PDB entry 6FVX | electron microscopy, 4.90 A resolution (low resolution: residue-level contacts below are approximate; hydrogen-bond / salt-bridge calls are withheld) | chains H and I of the 47 polymer chains in the assembly

# Chain H
Name: 26S proteasome regulatory subunit 7 homolog
From: Saccharomyces cerevisiae (strain ATCC 204508 / S288c)
UniProt: P33299 (PRS7_YEAST); numbering as in UniProt (aligned over 42-467)
Chain sequence (426 residues; row label = number of the first residue in the row):
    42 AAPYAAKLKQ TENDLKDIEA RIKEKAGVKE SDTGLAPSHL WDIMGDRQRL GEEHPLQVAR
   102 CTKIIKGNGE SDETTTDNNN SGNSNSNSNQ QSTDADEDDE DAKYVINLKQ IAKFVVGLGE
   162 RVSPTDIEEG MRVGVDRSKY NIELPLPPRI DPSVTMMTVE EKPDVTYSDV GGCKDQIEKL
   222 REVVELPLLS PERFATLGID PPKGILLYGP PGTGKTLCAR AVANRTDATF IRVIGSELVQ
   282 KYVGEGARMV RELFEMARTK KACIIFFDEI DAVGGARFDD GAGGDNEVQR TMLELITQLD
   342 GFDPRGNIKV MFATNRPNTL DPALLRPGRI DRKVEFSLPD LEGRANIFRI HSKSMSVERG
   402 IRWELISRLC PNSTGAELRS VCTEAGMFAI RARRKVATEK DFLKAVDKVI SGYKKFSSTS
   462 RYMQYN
UniProt features mapped onto this chain:
  - binding site (ATP): Gly250 to Thr257
  - modified residue (Phosphoserine): Ser164, Ser231
Ion coordination: Mg2+: Thr257 (together with ATP)
Small-molecule neighbours:
  - ATP (adenosine-5'-triphosphate), molecule 1: Asp210, Val211, Gly212, Lys215, Pro251, Pro252, Gly253, Thr254, Gly255, Lys256, Thr257, Leu258, Arg261, Glu310, Asn356, Ile388, His392, Gly416, Ala417, Arg420
  - ATP, molecule 2: Asp341, Ala364, Arg367, Gly369, Arg370

# Chain I
Name: 26S proteasome regulatory subunit 4 homolog
From: Saccharomyces cerevisiae (strain ATCC 204508 / S288c)
UniProt: P40327 (PRS4_YEAST); numbering as in UniProt (aligned over 53-437)
Chain sequence (385 residues; numbered 53 to 437; the number before each row is that of its first residue):
    53 TRCKLKLLRM ERIKDHLLLE EEFVSNSEIL KPFEKKQEEE KKQLEEIRGN PLSIGTLEEI
   113 IDDDHAIVTS PTMPDYYVSI LSFVDKELLE PGCSVLLHHK TMSIVGVLQD DADPMVSVMK
   173 MDKSPTESYS DIGGLESQIQ EIKESVELPL THPELYEEMG IKPPKGVILY GAPGTGKTLL
   233 AKAVANQTSA TFLRIVGSEL IQKYLGDGPR LCRQIFKVAG ENAPSIVFID EIDAIGTKRY
   293 DSNSGGEREI QRTMLELLNQ LDGFDDRGDV KVIMATNKIE TLDPALIRPG RIDRKILFEN
   353 PDLSTKKKIL GIHTSKMNLS EDVNLETLVT TKDDLSGADI QAMCTEAGLL ALRERRMQVT
   413 AEDFKQAKER VMKNKVEENL EGLYL
UniProt features mapped onto this chain:
  - binding site (ATP): Gly223 to Thr230
  - cross-link (Glycyl lysine isopeptide (Lys-Gly)): Lys234 (interchain with G-Cter in ubiquitin), Lys255 (interchain with G-Cter in ubiquitin), Lys290 (interchain with G-Cter in ubiquitin)
  - mutagenesis: Lys229 (K229Q: 73% loss of ATPase activity)
Ion coordination: Mg2+: Thr230 (together with ATP)
Small-molecule neighbours:
  - ATP (adenosine-5'-triphosphate), molecule 1: Glu179, Asp183, Ile184, Gly185, Gly186, Leu187, Ala224, Pro225, Gly226, Thr227, Gly228, Lys229, Thr230, Leu231, Glu283, Asn329, Ile361, Ile364, His365, Gly389, Ala390, Gln393
  - ATP, molecule 2: Lys214, Leu310, Asp314, Arg340, Arg343
From the paper describing this entry:
  - mutagenesis - R407C: unchanged growth

# Interface between chain H and chain I
Pairs across the interface (150; chain H residue first):
  Pro44(H) - Thr53(I)
  Lys48(H) - Lys56(I)
  Lys48(H) - Leu60(I)
  Leu49(H) - Lys56(I)
  Gln51(H) - Leu60(I)
  Gln51(H) - Arg64(I)
  Thr52(H) - Lys56(I)
  Thr52(H) - Leu60(I)
  Thr52(H) - Glu63(I)
  Asp55(H) - Glu63(I)
  Asp55(H) - His68(I)
  Asp58(H) - Asp67(I)
  Asp58(H) - His68(I)
  Asp58(H) - Leu71(I)
  Ala61(H) - Leu71(I)
  Arg62(H) - Asp67(I)
  Arg62(H) - Leu70(I)
  Arg62(H) - Leu71(I)
  Glu65(H) - Leu71(I)
  Glu65(H) - Phe75(I)
  Glu65(H) - Asn78(I)
  Lys66(H) - Glu74(I)
  Val69(H) - Ile81(I)
  Glu71(H) - Lys93(I)
  Ser72(H) - Leu160(I)
  Asp73(H) - Leu96(I)
  Asp73(H) - Arg100(I)
  Asp73(H) - Phe135(I)
  Asp73(H) - Leu160(I)
  Thr74(H) - Phe135(I)
  Thr74(H) - Leu140(I)
  Gly75(H) - Asp137(I)
  Ser79(H) - Ser134(I)
  Ser79(H) - Phe135(I)
  His80(H) - Glu92(I)
  Trp82(H) - Ser134(I)
  Trp82(H) - Val136(I)
  Trp82(H) - Asp137(I)
  Asp83(H) - Gln95(I)
  Asp83(H) - Ile99(I)
  Asp83(H) - Ser134(I)
  Asp83(H) - Phe135(I)
  Gly86(H) - Ile99(I)
  Gly86(H) - Leu133(I)
  Asp87(H) - Ile99(I)
  Gln89(H) - Leu133(I)
  Gln89(H) - Thr153(I)
  Arg90(H) - Glu98(I)
  Arg90(H) - Ile99(I)
  Arg90(H) - His150(I)
  Arg90(H) - Thr153(I)
  Gly92(H) - Thr153(I)
  His95(H) - His117(I)
  His95(H) - Ser131(I)
  His95(H) - Thr153(I)
  Pro96(H) - Tyr129(I)
  Leu97(H) - Asp127(I)
  Leu97(H) - Tyr128(I)
  Leu97(H) - Tyr129(I)
  Gln98(H) - Pro126(I)
  Gln98(H) - Asp127(I)
  Val99(H) - Asp127(I)
  Val99(H) - Tyr128(I)
  Val99(H) - Tyr129(I)
  Lys150(H) - Met125(I)
  Lys150(H) - Asp127(I)
  Arg173(H) - Glu111(I)
  Arg173(H) - Ile119(I)
  Leu185(H) - Tyr129(I)
  Leu187(H) - Tyr129(I)
  Glu201(H) - Phe316(I)
  Glu202(H) - Phe316(I)
  Pro204(H) - Phe316(I)
  Pro252(H) - Arg340(I)
  Gly253(H) - Arg340(I)
  Thr257(H) - Asp314(I)
  Thr257(H) - Gly315(I)
  Thr257(H) - Phe316(I)
  Arg261(H) - Asp314(I)
  Arg261(H) - Gly315(I)
  Arg261(H) - Asp318(I)
  Arg273(H) - Phe316(I)
  Ile275(H) - Glu308(I)
  Ile275(H) - Asn311(I)
  Ile275(H) - Gln312(I)
  Ile275(H) - Asp317(I)
  Ser277(H) - Pro261(I)
  Ser277(H) - Arg304(I)
  Ser277(H) - Leu307(I)
  Ser277(H) - Glu308(I)
  Glu278(H) - Arg262(I)
  Glu278(H) - Arg265(I)
  Val280(H) - Gly258(I)
  Val280(H) - Arg262(I)
  Val280(H) - Arg304(I)
  Gln281(H) - Tyr256(I)
  Gln281(H) - Leu257(I)
  Gln281(H) - Gly258(I)
  Gln281(H) - Asp259(I)
  Gln281(H) - Arg262(I)
  Lys282(H) - Tyr256(I)
  Lys282(H) - Leu257(I)
  Lys282(H) - Asn295(I)
  Lys282(H) - Ser296(I)
  Tyr283(H) - Tyr256(I)
  Glu286(H) - Arg262(I)
  Met290(H) - Arg262(I)
  Asp309(H) - Asn311(I)
  Glu310(H) - Leu310(I)
  Ala313(H) - Arg300(I)
  Ala313(H) - Arg304(I)
  Ala313(H) - Leu307(I)
  Val314(H) - Arg300(I)
  Glu328(H) - Leu257(I)
  Val329(H) - Arg300(I)
  Gln330(H) - Arg300(I)
  Arg357(H) - Gln303(I)
  His392(H) - Ile213(I)
  Ser395(H) - Gly212(I)
  Ser395(H) - Ile213(I)
  Met396(H) - Met211(I)
  Met396(H) - Ile213(I)
  Ser397(H) - Glu210(I)
  Ser397(H) - Met211(I)
  Ala417(H) - Pro341(I)
  Arg420(H) - Ile213(I)
  Ser421(H) - Pro341(I)
  Cys423(H) - Ile213(I)
  Thr424(H) - Ile213(I)
  Thr424(H) - Asp345(I)
  Glu425(H) - Arg346(I)
  Gly427(H) - Met211(I)
  Met428(H) - Glu196(I)
  Met428(H) - Arg346(I)
  Ile431(H) - Leu207(I)
  Ile431(H) - Tyr208(I)
  Ile431(H) - Met211(I)
  Arg432(H) - Glu196(I)
  Arg432(H) - Arg346(I)
  Lys436(H) - Glu210(I)
  Lys436(H) - Met211(I)
  Lys449(H) - Glu193(I)
  Lys449(H) - Arg346(I)
  Lys456(H) - Glu332(I)
  Lys456(H) - Leu349(I)
  Phe457(H) - Tyr222(I)
  Phe457(H) - Ile331(I)
  Phe457(H) - Glu332(I)
  Phe457(H) - Lys347(I)
  Ser458(H) - Glu332(I)
Also at the interface, not in a pair above, chain H (91 interface residues in all): Asn54, Ile59, Leu76, Gln151, Arg178, Ile191, Leu279, Asp312, Asp326, Glu418, Arg434, Ser459
Also at the interface, not in a pair above, chain I (83 interface residues in all): Leu57, Met154, Gln192, Lys214, Pro216, Ile339

# Overview
Chain H and chain I form an interface of 91 and 83 residues respectively. One ATP molecule is bound between
chain H and chain I. Chain H binds ATP. Chain I binds ATP. The paper reports that R407C of chain I leaves
growth unchanged.
Here chain H is 26S proteasome regulatory subunit 7 homolog and chain I is 26S proteasome regulatory subunit 4
homolog, both from Saccharomyces cerevisiae (strain ATCC 204508 / S288c). Entry 6FVX (26S proteasome, s5
state) was determined by electron microscopy together with 6FVW, 6FVT, 6FVU, 6FVV and 6FVY from the same
study.
